PDB entry 8HG3 | electron microscopy, 2.94 A resolution | chains S and U of the 3 polymer chains in the assembly

Chain S (and U):
Protein: Chlorophyll a-b binding protein, chloroplastic
From: Ostreococcus tauri
Notes: chain U of this document is another copy of the same molecule, construct and numbering; everything in this record applies to it too
Reference sequence: Q3B9U7 (Q3B9U7_OSTTA); residues 1-233 here = UniProt positions 1-233
Amino-acid sequence (233 residues; each row starts with the number of its first residue):
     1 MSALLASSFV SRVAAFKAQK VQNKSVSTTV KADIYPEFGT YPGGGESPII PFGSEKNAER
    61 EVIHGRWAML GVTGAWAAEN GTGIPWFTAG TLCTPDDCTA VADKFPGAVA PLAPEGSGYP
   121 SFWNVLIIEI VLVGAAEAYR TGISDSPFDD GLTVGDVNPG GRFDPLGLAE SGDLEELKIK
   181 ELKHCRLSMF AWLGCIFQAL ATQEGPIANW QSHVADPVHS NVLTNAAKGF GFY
Disordered / not traced: 1-31 (chain U: 1-32)
Disulfides: C93-C98
Bound ions: chlorophyll a Mg (4 sites), coordinated by E37, E61, E181, Q198; chlorophyll b Mg site 1 near P106 (its only coordinating residue here); chlorophyll b Mg site 2 near L112 (its only coordinating residue here); chlorophyll b Mg site 3 near E129 (its only coordinating residue here); Chlorophyll c2 Mg near E137 (its only coordinating residue here)
Ligand contacts:
  - chlorophyll b (CHL), molecule 1: I63, R66, W67, A136, Y139, R140, S146, P147, F148, L152, T153, V154, D156, V157, P159, F163
  - chlorophyll b (CHL), molecule 2: W67, A89, G90, C93, V101, L112, P120, V125, I128, E129, L132, V133
  - chlorophyll b (CHL), molecule 3: A77, N80, G81, F105, P106, G107, A108, V109
  - chlorophyll b (CHL), molecule 4: W86, F87, T88, G90, T91, C93, F122, V125, L126, E129
  - chlorophyll b (CHL), molecule 5: A108, A110, P111, L112, A113, P114, Y119, P120, N124
  - chlorophyll b (CHL), molecule 6: L223, A226, A227, F230
  - chlorophyll a (CLA), molecule 1: I34, P36, E37, E176, I179, K180, K183, H184, L187
  - chlorophyll a (CLA), molecule 2: Y35, F38, G39, T40, Y41, P42, G45, E46, S47, I50, P51, F52, N57, A58, R60, E61, H64, R186, M189, F190, L193, I196
  - chlorophyll a (CLA), molecule 3: P36, F38, I49, F190
  - chlorophyll a (CLA), molecule 4: N57, R60, H64, W192, I196
  - chlorophyll a (CLA), molecule 5: R66, M69, N158, P159, G160, G161, F163, D164, L168, A169, L174, L177, K178, K180, E181, H184
  - chlorophyll a (CLA), molecule 6: W67, L70, G71, T73, G74, A77, A78, T82, A89, L92, V101, K104, F105, P106
  - chlorophyll a (CLA), molecule 7: T73, W76, L168, L177, K180, H184, L187
  - chlorophyll a (CLA), molecule 8: L187, F190, A191, L193, G194, F197, Q198, A201, T202, N209, W210, S212, H213, S220, N221, V222, N225, F230
  - chlorophyll a (CLA), molecule 9: W210, H213, V214, P217, V218, N221, V222, L223
  - Prasinoxanthin (IWJ; (3E,5E,7E,9E,11E,13E,15E,17E)-1-[(1S,4S)-2,2-dimethyl-6-methylidene-1,4-bis(oxidanyl)cyclohexyl]-3,7,12,16-tetramethyl-18-[(1R,4R)-2,6,6-trimethyl-4-oxidanyl-cyclohex-2-en-1-yl]octadeca-3,5,7,9,11,13,15,17-octaen-2-one), molecule 1: L70, T73, W76, A77, N80, F148, R162, F163
  - Prasinoxanthin (IWJ), molecule 2: F197, L200, A201, V222, L223, F230, F232
  - Chlorophyll c2 (KC2): K56, E59, R60, I63, H64, W67, V133, E137, R140, T141
  - 9'-cis-neoxanthin (NEX; (1R,3R)-6-{(3E,5E,7E,9E,11E,13E,15E,17E)-18-[(1S,4R,6R)-4-hydroxy-2,2,6-trimethyl-7-oxabicyclo[4.1.0]hept-1-yl]-3,7,12,16-tetramethyloctadeca-1,3,5,7,9,11,13,15,17-nonaenylidene}-1,5,5-trimethylcyclohexane-1,3-diol): W67, L70, F105, L132, A135, A136, Y139, P147, F148
  - Q6L ((1S)-3,5,5-trimethyl-4-[(3E,5E,7E,9E,11E,13E,15E,17E)-3,7,12,16-tetramethyl-18-[(1R,4R)-2,6,6-trimethyl-4-oxidanyl-cyclohex-2-en-1-yl]octadeca-3,5,7,9,11,13,15,17-octaenyl]cyclohex-3-en-1-ol), molecule 1: Y35, E37, F38, K183, R186, L187, F190, P217, V218, N221, L223, T224
  - Q6L, molecule 2: F38, S47, I49, I50, H64, W67, A68, L70, G71, G74, A75, W86, A89, M189, W192, L193
  - Q6L, molecule 3: F38, A226, G229, F230, Y233
  - Q6L, molecule 4: M69, V72, T73, W76, F163, D164, P165, L166, G167, L168, H184, L187, S188, A191, C195, Q198, P206, I207, W210
  - Q6L, molecule 5: W86, F87, W192, I196, A199, L200, Q203
  - Q6L, molecule 6: P95, F122, L126

Interface between chain S and chain U:
Contacting residue pairs - 8 pairs, chain S then chain U:
  R60(S) - P48(U)  hydrogen bond (side chain-backbone)
  R60(S) - I49(U)
  T91(S) - A227(U)
  D96(S) - H219(U)  salt bridge
  L200(S) - Y233(U)  hydrogen bond (backbone-side chain)
  Q203(S) - Y233(U)
  F232(S) - F232(U)  hydrophobic
  F232(S) - Y233(U)  hydrophobic
Interface residues without a listed pair, chain S (8 interface residues in all): A199, A201

Summary:
8 residues of chain S face 6 of chain U across their interface; the contacts include 2 hydrogen bonds and 1
salt bridge. Polar contacts include D96(S)-H219(U), R60(S)-P48(U) and L200(S)-Y233(U).
Both chains are Chlorophyll a-b binding protein, chloroplastic (Ostreococcus tauri). Entry 8HG3 (Cryo-EM
structure of the Lhcp complex from Ostreococcus tauri) was determined by electron microscopy (same publication
as 8HG5 and 8HG6).
